PDB entry 3G6E | X-ray diffraction, 2.70 A resolution | chains 0 and Y of the 31 polymer chains in the assembly

# Chain 0
Molecule: 23S ribosomal RNA
Source organism: Haloarcula marismortui
Sequence (2923 nucleotides; numbered 1 to 2923; the number before each row is that of its first residue):
     1 GUUGGCUACUAUGCCAGCUGGUGGAUUGCUCGGCUCAGGCGCUGAUGAAG
    51 GACGUGCCAAGCUGCGAUAAGCUGUGGGGAGCCGCACGGAGGCGAAGAAC
   101 CACAGAUUUCCGAAUGAGAAUCUCUCUAACAAUUGCUUCGCGCAAUGAGG
   151 AACCCCGAGAACUGAAACAUCUCAGUAUCGGGAGGAACAGAAAACGCAAC
   201 GUGAUGUCGUUAGUAACCGCGAGUGAACGCGAUACAGCCCAAACCGAAGC
   251 CCUCACGGGCAAUGUGGUGUCAGGGCUACCUCUCAUCAGCCGACCGUCUU
   301 CACGAAGUCUCUUGGAAUAGAGCGUGAUACAGGGUGACAACCCCGUACUG
   351 AAGACCAGUACGCUGUGCGGUAGUGCCAGAGUAGCGGGGGUUGGAUAUCC
   401 CUCGCGAAUAACGCAGGCAUCGACUGCGAAGGCUAAACACAACCUGAGAC
   451 CGAUAGUGAACAAGUAGUGUGAACGAACGCUGCAAAGUACCCUCAGAAGG
   501 GAGGCGAAAUAGAGCAUGAAAUCAGUUGGCGAUCGAGCGACAGGGCAUAC
   551 AAGGUCCCUUGACGAAUGACCGAGACGCGAGUCUCCAGUAAGACUCACGG
   601 GAAGCCGAUGUUCUGUCGUACGUUUUGAAAAACGAGCCAGGGAGUGUGUC
   651 UGUAUGGCAAGUCUAACCGGAGUAUCCGGGGAGGCACAGGGAAACCGACA
   701 UGGCCGCAGGGCUUUGCCCGAGGGCCGCCGUCUUCAAGGGCGGGGAGCCA
   751 UGUGGACACGACCCGAAUCCGGACGAUCUACGCAUGGACAAGAUGAAGCG
   801 UGCCGAAAGGCACGUGGAAGUCUGUUAGAGUUGGUGUCCUACAAUACCCU
   851 CUCGUGAUCUAUGUGUAGGGGUGAAAGGCCCAUCGAGUCCGGCAACAGCU
   901 GGUUCCAAUCGAAACAUGUCGAAGCAUGACCUCCGCCGAGGUAGUCUGUG
   951 AGGUAGAGCGACCGAUUGGUGUGUCCGCCUCCGAGAGGAGUCGGCACACC
  1001 UGUCAAACUCCAAACUUACAGACGCUGUUUGACGCGGGGAUUCCGGUGCG
  1051 CGGGGUAAGCCUGUGUACCAGGAGGGGAACAACCCAGAGAUAGGUUAAGG
  1101 UCCCCAAGUGUGGAUUAAGUGUAAUCCUCUGAAGGUGGUCUCGAGCCCUA
  1151 GACAGCCGGGAGGUGAGCUUAGAAGCAGCUACCCUCUAAGAAAAGCGUAA
  1201 CAGCUUACCGGCCGAGGUUUGAGGCGCCCAAAAUGAUCGGGACUCAAAUC
  1251 CACCACCGAGACCUGUCCGUACCACUCAUACUGGUAAUCGAGUAGAUUGG
  1301 CGCUCUAAUUGGAUGGAAGCAGGGGCGAGAGCUCCUGUGGACCGAUUAGU
  1351 GACGAAAAUCCUGGCCAUAGUAGCAGCGAUAGUCGGGUGAGAACCCCGAC
  1401 GGCCUAAUGGAUAAGGGUUCCUCAGCACUGCUGAUCAGCUGAGGGUUAGC
  1451 CGGUCCUAAGUCUCACCGCAACUCGACUGAGACGAAAUGGGAAACAGGUU
  1501 AAUAUUCCUGUGCCAUCAUGCAGUGAAAGUUGACGCCCUGGGGUCGAUCA
  1551 CGCCGGGCAUUCGCCCGGUCGAACCGUCCAACUCCGUGGAAGCCGUAAUG
  1601 GCAGGAAGCGGACGAACGGCGGCAUAGGGAAACGUGAUUCAACCUGGGGC
  1651 CCAUGAAAAGACGAGCAUGAUGUCCGUACCGAGAACCGACACAGGUGUCC
  1701 AUGGCGGCGAAAGCCAAGGCCUGUCGGGAGCAACCAACGUUAGGGAAUUC
  1751 GGCAAGUUAGUCCCGUACCUUCGGAAGAAGGGAUGCCUGCUCCGGAACGG
  1801 AGCAGGUCGCAGUGACUCGGAAGCUCGGACUGUCUAGUAACAACAUAGGU
  1851 GACCGCAAAUCCGCAAGGACUCGUACGGUCACUGAAUCCUGCCCAGUGCA
  1901 GGUAUCUGAACACCUCGUACAAGAGGACGAAGGACCUGUCAACGGCGGGG
  1951 GUAACUAUGACCCUCUUAAGGUAGCGUAGUACCUUGCCGCAUCAGUAGCG
  2001 GCUUGCAUGAAUGGAUUAACCAGAGCUUCACUGUCCCAACGUUGGGCCCG
  2051 GUGAACUGUACAUUCCAGUGCGGAGUCUGGAGACACCCAGGGGGAAGCGA
  2101 AGACCCUAUGGAGCUUUACUGCAGGCUGUCGCUGAGACGUGGUCGCCGAU
  2151 GUGCAGCAUAGGUAGGAGUCGUUACAGAGGUACCCGCGCUAGCGGGCCAC
  2201 CCAGACAACAGUGAAAUACUACCCGUCGGUGACUGCGACUCUCACUCCGG
  2251 GAGGAGGACACCGAUAGCCGGGCAGUUUGACUGGGGCGGUACGCGCUCGA
  2301 AAAGAUAUCGAGCGCGCCCUAUGGUCAUCUCAGCCGGGACAGAGACCCGG
  2351 CGAAGAGUGCAAGAGCAAAAGAUGACUUGACAGUGUUCUUCCCAACGAGG
  2401 AACGCUGACGCGAAAGCGUGGUCUAGCGAACCAAUUAGCCUGCUUGAUGC
  2451 GGGCAAUUGAUGACAGAAAAGCUACCCUAGGGAUAACAGAGUCGUCACUC
  2501 GCAAGAGCACAUAUCGACCGAGUGGCUUGCUACCUCGAUGUCGGUUCCCU
  2551 CCAUCCUGCCCGUGCAGAAGCGGGCAAGGGUGAGGUUGUUCGCCUAUUAA
  2601 AGGAGGUCGUGAGCUGGGUUUAGACCGUCGUGAGACAGGUCGGCUGCUAU
  2651 CUACUGGGUGUGUAAUGGUGUCUGACAAGAACGACCGUAUAGUACGAGAG
  2701 GAACUACGGUUGGUGGCCACUGGUGUACCGGUUGUUCGAGAGAGCACGUG
  2751 CCGGGUAGCCACGCCACACGGGGUAAGAGCUGAACGCAUCUAAGCUCGAA
  2801 ACCCACUUGGAAAAGAGACACCGCCGAGGUCCCGCGUACAAGACGCGGUC
  2851 GAUAGACUCGGGGUGUGCGCGUCGAGGUAACGAGACGUUAAGCCCACGAG
  2901 CACUAACAGACCAAAGCCAUCAU
Unresolved in the structure: 1-9, 126-127, 715, 971-998, 1560, 1952-1963, 2137-2236, 2339-2343, 2665-2666, 2915-2923
Modified / non-standard residues: 1MA (6-hydro-1-methyladenosine-5'-monophosphate) at position 628, OMU (o2'-methyluridine 5'-monophosphate) at position 2587, OMG (o2'-methylguanosine-5'-monophosphate) at position 2588, UR3 (3-methyluridine-5'-monophoshate) at position 2619, PSU (pseudouridine-5'-monophosphate) at position 2621
Ion coordination: Na+ site 1 near U12 (its only coordinating residue here); Mg2+ site 1 near G28 (its only coordinating residue here); Na+ site 2: C40, G41, C443; Na+ site 3: G56, G61; Sr2+ site 1 near A86 (its only coordinating residue here); Na+ site 4: U107, U108; Mg2+ site 2 near U115 (its only coordinating residue here); Na+ site 5: C130, U146; Na+ site 6: C141, G142; Sr2+ site 2: G147, A183 (shared with 1 residue of chain M); Mg2+ site 3: C162, U2276; K+ site 1: C162, U163, U172; 58 more Na+ sites not listed; 69 more Mg2+ sites not listed; 38 more Sr2+ sites not listed; 1 more K+ sites not listed
Residues lining bound ligands: Cephalotaxine (HMT; (3beta)-O~3~-[(2R)-2,6-dihydroxy-2-(2-methoxy-2-oxoethyl)-6-methylheptanoyl]cephalotaxine): G2099, A2100, G2102, A2486, C2487, A2488, U2535, A2538, U2539, G2540, U2541, U2620
Reported in the primary citation:
  - binding site for Cephalotaxine: C2487

# Chain Y
Protein: 50S ribosomal protein L32e
Source organism: Haloarcula marismortui
Reference sequence: P12736 (RL32_HALMA); residues 95-236 here correspond to UniProt positions 96-237 (UniProt number = residue number + 1)
Amino-acid sequence (142 residues; numbered 95 to 236; the number before each row is that of its first residue):
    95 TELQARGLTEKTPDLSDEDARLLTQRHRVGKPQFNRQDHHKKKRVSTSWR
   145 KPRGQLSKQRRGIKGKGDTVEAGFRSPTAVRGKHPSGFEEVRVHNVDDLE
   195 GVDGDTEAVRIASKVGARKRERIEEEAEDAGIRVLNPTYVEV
Ion coordination: Mg2+: His133, Lys136, Val139

# Chain 0 / chain Y interface
Contacting residue pairs - 169 pairs, chain 0 then chain Y:
  G320(0) - Arg212(Y)  hydrogen bond to the sugar
  A521(0) - Lys137(Y)  salt bridge to the phosphate
  U522(0) - Lys137(Y)  salt bridge to the phosphate
  G537(0) - Lys135(Y)  hydrogen bond to the sugar
  G537(0) - Lys160(Y)  hydrogen bond to the sugar
  C538(0) - His134(Y)  salt bridge to the phosphate
  C538(0) - Lys135(Y)  phosphate contact
  G539(0) - His134(Y)  hydrogen bond to the phosphate
  G539(0) - Gly159(Y)  hydrogen bond to the base
  A540(0) - Gln127(Y)  hydrogen bond to the phosphate
  A540(0) - Gly159(Y)  sugar contact
  A540(0) - Gly161(Y)  sugar contact
  C541(0) - Pro126(Y)  phosphate contact
  C541(0) - Gln127(Y)  hydrogen bond to the phosphate
  A551(0) - Tyr233(Y)  phosphate contact
  A552(0) - Arg204(Y)  hydrogen bond to the phosphate
  A552(0) - Leu229(Y)  sugar contact
  A552(0) - Pro231(Y)  phosphate contact
  A552(0) - Tyr233(Y)  hydrogen bond to the phosphate
  G553(0) - His178(Y)  salt bridge to the phosphate
  G553(0) - Pro179(Y)  sugar contact
  G553(0) - Arg204(Y)  salt bridge to the phosphate
  G554(0) - His178(Y)  salt bridge to the phosphate
  G554(0) - Ser180(Y)  phosphate contact
  G554(0) - Arg227(Y)  salt bridge to the phosphate
  U555(0) - His121(Y)  phosphate contact
  C556(0) - His121(Y)  salt bridge to the phosphate
  C594(0) - Arg122(Y)  hydrogen bond to the phosphate
  U595(0) - Thr118(Y)  phosphate contact
  U595(0) - Arg122(Y)  salt bridge to the phosphate
  C617(0) - Lys158(Y)  hydrogen bond to the sugar
  C617(0) - Gly159(Y)  base contact
  G618(0) - Lys158(Y)  sugar contact
  G618(0) - Lys160(Y)  sugar contact
  A620(0) - Asp132(Y)  hydrogen bond to the sugar
  A620(0) - Lys135(Y)  hydrogen bond to the sugar
  A620(0) - Lys152(Y)  phosphate contact
  A620(0) - Lys160(Y)  salt bridge to the phosphate
  C621(0) - Gln131(Y)  hydrogen bond to the phosphate
  C621(0) - Asp132(Y)  sugar contact
  C621(0) - Ser151(Y)  phosphate contact
  C621(0) - Lys152(Y)  salt bridge to the phosphate
  G622(0) - Gln131(Y)  hydrogen bond to the phosphate
  G622(0) - Arg147(Y)  phosphate contact
  G622(0) - Gly148(Y)  hydrogen bond to the phosphate
  G622(0) - Ser151(Y)  phosphate contact
  U623(0) - Gly148(Y)  phosphate contact
  U623(0) - Gln149(Y)  hydrogen bond to the phosphate
  U623(0) - Leu150(Y)  base contact
  U624(0) - Leu150(Y)  base contact
  U625(0) - Leu150(Y)  base contact
  1MA_628(0) - Leu150(Y)  sugar contact
  A629(0) - Lys152(Y)  salt bridge to the phosphate
  C637(0) - Lys136(Y)  salt bridge to the phosphate
  C637(0) - Arg138(Y)  salt bridge to the phosphate
  C638(0) - Lys136(Y)  phosphate contact
  C638(0) - Lys137(Y)  phosphate contact
  C638(0) - Arg138(Y)  salt bridge to the phosphate
  A639(0) - Arg138(Y)  phosphate contact
  C905(0) - Arg144(Y)  salt bridge to the phosphate
  C906(0) - Trp143(Y)  phosphate contact
  C906(0) - Arg144(Y)  phosphate contact
  C906(0) - Lys145(Y)  hydrogen bond to the phosphate
  C906(0) - Arg147(Y)  salt bridge to the phosphate
  A907(0) - Trp143(Y)  hydrogen bond to the phosphate
  A907(0) - Lys145(Y)  phosphate contact
  A907(0) - Val164(Y)  sugar contact
  A908(0) - Glu165(Y)  phosphate contact
  A908(0) - Ala166(Y)  hydrogen bond to the phosphate
  G1071(0) - Gln149(Y)  phosphate contact
  G1071(0) - Arg154(Y)  sugar contact
  G1072(0) - Arg154(Y)  salt bridge to the phosphate
  G1072(0) - Arg155(Y)  phosphate contact
  A1073(0) - Arg155(Y)  sugar contact
  A1073(0) - Gly156(Y)  hydrogen bond to the sugar
  A1073(0) - Ile157(Y)  phosphate contact
  G1074(0) - Ile157(Y)  phosphate contact
  G1074(0) - Lys158(Y)  hydrogen bond to the phosphate
  G1075(0) - Lys158(Y)  salt bridge to the phosphate
  G1089(0) - Glu165(Y)  hydrogen bond to the sugar
  G1089(0) - Gly167(Y)  hydrogen bond to the base
  A1090(0) - Gly167(Y)  sugar contact
  A1090(0) - Phe168(Y)  sugar contact
  U1091(0) - Val123(Y)  sugar contact
  U1266(0) - Arg115(Y)  hydrogen bond to the phosphate
  U1266(0) - Gln119(Y)  hydrogen bond to the sugar
  C1267(0) - Arg115(Y)  salt bridge to the phosphate
  C1267(0) - Leu116(Y)  sugar contact
  C1267(0) - Gln119(Y)  sugar contact
  C1267(0) - Pro171(Y)  sugar contact
  C1268(0) - Ala166(Y)  hydrogen bond to the sugar
  C1268(0) - Gly167(Y)  base contact
  C1268(0) - Arg169(Y)  sugar contact
  C1268(0) - Ser170(Y)  sugar contact
  C1268(0) - Pro171(Y)  phosphate contact
  C1268(0) - Thr172(Y)  hydrogen bond to the phosphate
  C1268(0) - Arg175(Y)  hydrogen bond to the phosphate
  G1269(0) - Ala166(Y)  sugar contact
  G1269(0) - Arg175(Y)  salt bridge to the phosphate
  G1292(0) - Arg154(Y)  sugar contact
  U1293(0) - Gln149(Y)  hydrogen bond to the sugar
  U1293(0) - Arg154(Y)  sugar contact
  A1294(0) - Gln149(Y)  phosphate contact
  G1311(0) - His188(Y)  sugar contact
  G1311(0) - Asn189(Y)  phosphate contact
  G1312(0) - His188(Y)  sugar contact
  G1312(0) - Asn189(Y)  phosphate contact
  G1312(0) - Lys208(Y)  sugar contact
  G1312(0) - Val209(Y)  hydrogen bond to the sugar
  G1312(0) - Lys213(Y)  salt bridge to the phosphate
  A1313(0) - Lys208(Y)  sugar contact
  A1313(0) - Val209(Y)  phosphate contact
  A1313(0) - Gly210(Y)  hydrogen bond to the phosphate
  A1313(0) - Lys213(Y)  salt bridge to the phosphate
  G1315(0) - Ala211(Y)  hydrogen bond to the phosphate
  G1315(0) - Arg212(Y)  hydrogen bond to the sugar
  G1315(0) - Glu215(Y)  hydrogen bond to the base
  G1316(0) - Gly210(Y)  phosphate contact
  G1316(0) - Ala211(Y)  hydrogen bond to the phosphate
  A1317(0) - Lys208(Y)  phosphate contact
  A1318(0) - Lys208(Y)  phosphate contact
  G1324(0) - Arg204(Y)  base contact
  G1325(0) - Pro179(Y)  phosphate contact
  C1326(0) - Arg120(Y)  salt bridge to the phosphate
  C1326(0) - Gly176(Y)  phosphate contact
  C1326(0) - Lys177(Y)  sugar contact
  C1326(0) - Pro179(Y)  phosphate contact
  G1327(0) - Arg120(Y)  salt bridge to the phosphate
  G1327(0) - Lys125(Y)  hydrogen bond to the base
  G1327(0) - Arg169(Y)  hydrogen bond to the phosphate
  G1327(0) - Ser170(Y)  phosphate contact
  G1327(0) - Arg175(Y)  phosphate contact
  G1327(0) - Gly176(Y)  hydrogen bond to the phosphate
  A1328(0) - Lys125(Y)  sugar contact
  A1328(0) - Phe128(Y)  sugar contact
  A1328(0) - Val164(Y)  sugar contact
  A1328(0) - Glu165(Y)  base contact
  A1328(0) - Ala166(Y)  base contact
  A1328(0) - Phe168(Y)  sugar contact
  A1328(0) - Arg169(Y)  salt bridge to the phosphate
  A1328(0) - Ser170(Y)  hydrogen bond to the phosphate
  A1328(0) - Arg175(Y)  salt bridge to the phosphate
  G1329(0) - Lys125(Y)  salt bridge to the phosphate
  G1329(0) - Phe128(Y)  phosphate contact
  G1329(0) - Trp143(Y)  phosphate contact
  G1329(0) - Val164(Y)  sugar contact
  G1329(0) - Arg169(Y)  base contact
  A1330(0) - Ser142(Y)  sugar contact
  A1330(0) - Trp143(Y)  hydrogen bond to the phosphate
  G1331(0) - Ser142(Y)  hydrogen bond to the phosphate
  G1331(0) - Arg144(Y)  salt bridge to the phosphate
  U1333(0) - Arg186(Y)  hydrogen bond to the phosphate
  U1333(0) - Arg204(Y)  sugar contact
  C1334(0) - Arg186(Y)  salt bridge to the phosphate
  C1334(0) - Arg204(Y)  hydrogen bond to the sugar
  C1334(0) - Ile205(Y)  sugar contact
  C1334(0) - Ala206(Y)  phosphate contact
  C1334(0) - Ser207(Y)  hydrogen bond to the phosphate
  C1334(0) - Asn230(Y)  hydrogen bond to the phosphate
  C1335(0) - Ser207(Y)  phosphate contact
  C1335(0) - Asn230(Y)  hydrogen bond to the phosphate
  C1343(0) - Lys208(Y)  hydrogen bond to the sugar
  G1344(0) - Lys208(Y)  hydrogen bond to the sugar
  A1356(0) - Arg130(Y)  salt bridge to the phosphate
  A1356(0) - Asp132(Y)  base contact
  A1356(0) - Lys136(Y)  base contact
  A1356(0) - Arg138(Y)  hydrogen bond to the base
  A1356(0) - Val139(Y)  base contact
  U2059(0) - Lys136(Y)  hydrogen bond to the sugar
Interface residues without a listed pair, chain 0 (78 interface residues in all): A319, C596, U616, G636, G1260, G1290, U1314, A2060
Interface residues without a listed pair, chain Y (78 interface residues in all): Glu112, Pro146, Asp162, Val174, Arg214

# In short
The chain 0/chain Y interface involves 78 residues from each chain, with 51 hydrogen bonds and 31 salt
bridges. Among the polar pairs are G539(0)-Gly159(Y), G1089(0)-Gly167(Y) and G1315(0)-Glu215(Y). Bound to
chain 0: Cephalotaxine. C40(0), G41(0) and C443(0) form the Na+ site 2. From the paper: a binding site for
Cephalotaxine at C2487(0).
Chain 0 is 23S ribosomal RNA and chain Y is 50S ribosomal protein L32e, both from Haloarcula marismortui; the
structure, Co-crystal structure of Homoharringtonine bound to the large ribosomal subunit, was determined by
X-ray diffraction (same publication as 3G4S and 3G71).
